PDB entry 1EFU | X-ray diffraction, 2.50 A resolution | chains B and D of the 4 polymer chains in the assembly

[Chain B (and D)]
Name: Elongation factor ts
Organism: Escherichia coli
Notes: chain D of this document is another copy of the same molecule, construct and numbering; everything in this record applies to it too
Reference sequence: P0A6P1 (EFTS_ECOLI); residues 1-282 here = UniProt positions 1-282
Chain sequence (282 residues; numbered 1 to 282; the number before each row is that of its first residue):
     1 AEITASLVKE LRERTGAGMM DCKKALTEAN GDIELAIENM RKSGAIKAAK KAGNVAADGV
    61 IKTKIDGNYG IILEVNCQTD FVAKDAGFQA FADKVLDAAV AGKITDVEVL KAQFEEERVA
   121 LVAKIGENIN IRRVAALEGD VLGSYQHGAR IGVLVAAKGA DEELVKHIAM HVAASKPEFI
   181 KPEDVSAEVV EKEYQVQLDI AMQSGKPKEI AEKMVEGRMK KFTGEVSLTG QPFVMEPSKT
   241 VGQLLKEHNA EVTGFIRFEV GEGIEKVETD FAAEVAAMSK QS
Curated features (UniProtKB/Swiss-Prot):
  - mutagenesis: Lys24 (K24A: No change in binding to EF-Tu and in promoting GDP exchange)

[Chain B / chain D interface]
Contacting residue pairs (38; chain B residue first):
  Arg132(B) with Ile210(D)
  Arg133(B) with Ile210(D)
  Glu178(B) with Ile200(D); Gln203(D), hydrogen bond (backbone-side chain); Lys206(D), salt bridge; Arg218(D), salt bridge
  Phe179(B) with Ile200(D), hydrophobic; Gln203(D)
  Val189(B) with Asp199(D)
  Lys192(B) with Val196(D); Asp199(D), salt bridge
  Glu193(B) with Glu193(D); Val196(D)
  Val196(B) with Lys192(D); Glu193(D)
  Asp199(B) with Val189(D); Lys192(D), salt bridge
  Ile200(B) with Glu178(D); Phe179(D), hydrophobic; Val189(D), hydrophobic; Phe222(D), hydrophobic
  Ala201(B) with Glu178(D)
  Gln203(B) with Glu178(D), hydrogen bond (side chain-backbone); Phe179(D)
  Ser204(B) with Glu178(D)
  Lys206(B) with Glu178(D), salt bridge
  Ile210(B) with Arg132(D); Arg133(D)
  Lys213(B) with Gly263(D); Glu265(D), salt bridge
  Met214(B) with Glu262(D); Gly263(D)
  Glu216(B) with Glu265(D)
  Arg218(B) with Glu178(D), salt bridge
  Glu262(B) with Ile210(D); Met214(D)
  Gly263(B) with Lys213(D); Met214(D)
Also at the interface, not in a pair above, chain B (23 interface residues in all): Gln195, Phe222
Also at the interface, not in a pair above, chain D (24 interface residues in all): Gln195, Ala201, Ser204, Val226

[Overview]
Chain B and chain D form an interface of 23 and 24 residues respectively; the contacts include 2 hydrogen
bonds and 7 salt bridges. Among the polar pairs are Glu178(B)-Lys206(D), Glu178(B)-Arg218(D) and
Lys192(B)-Asp199(D). UniProt lists one mutagenesis site on chain B.
Both chains are Elongation factor ts (Escherichia coli). Entry 1EFU (Elongation factor complex ef-tu/ef-ts
from escherichia coli) was determined by X-ray diffraction.
